Entry 5VZI (X-ray diffraction, 1.50 A resolution); this record covers chains A and P of the 4 polymer chains in the assembly.

Chain A:
Name: DNA-directed DNA/RNA polymerase mu
Organism: Homo sapiens
Notes: EC 2.7.7.7
Reference sequence: Q9NP87 (DPOLM_HUMAN); residue numbers follow UniProt; this construct covers 134-397, 410-494
Amino-acid sequence (354 residues; numbered 129 to 494; 12 numbers in that range are skipped by the numbering (no residue carries them; nothing is unmodelled there); the number before each row is that of its first residue):
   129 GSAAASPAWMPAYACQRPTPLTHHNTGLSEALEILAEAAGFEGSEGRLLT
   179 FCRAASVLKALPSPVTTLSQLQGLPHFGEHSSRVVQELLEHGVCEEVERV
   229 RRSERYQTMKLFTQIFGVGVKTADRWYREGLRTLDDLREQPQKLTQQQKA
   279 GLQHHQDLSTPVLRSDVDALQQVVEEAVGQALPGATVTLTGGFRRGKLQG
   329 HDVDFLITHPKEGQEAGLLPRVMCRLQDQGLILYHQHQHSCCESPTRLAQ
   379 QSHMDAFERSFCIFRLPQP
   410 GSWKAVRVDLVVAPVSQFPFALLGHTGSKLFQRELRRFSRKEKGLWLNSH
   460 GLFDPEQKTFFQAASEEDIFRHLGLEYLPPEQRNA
Unresolved in the structure: 129-137, 366-384
Sequence notes: expression tag (129-133); linker (410); engineered mutation His-434 (Trp in Q9NP87)
Metal / ion sites: Na+ site 1: Thr-241, Ile-243, Val-246 (shared with DT3(P) of chain P); Mg2+ site 1: Asp-330, Asp-332 (together with dTTP) (shared with DT5(P) of chain P); Mg2+ site 2: Asp-330, Asp-332, Asp-418 (together with dTTP); Na+ site 2: Asp-330, Asp-332, Asp-418 (shared with DA4(P), DT5(P) of chain P)
Residues lining bound ligands: dTTP: Gly-319, Gly-320, Arg-323, Lys-325, Gln-327, Gly-328, His-329, Asp-330, Asp-332, Asp-418, Gly-433, His-434, Thr-435, Gly-436, Ser-437, Lys-438, Gln-441
What the authors report for this chain:
  - mutagenesis - H329A (27-fold): decreased catalytic activity
  - mutagenesis - G433A (Kd 29 uM): unchanged binding to UTP
  - mutagenesis - G433A, G433S: unchanged catalytic activity

Chain P:
Molecule: 5-nt DNA strand
Sequence (5 nucleotides; numbered 1 to 5; the number before each row is that of its first residue):
     1 CGTAT
Metal / ion sites: Na+ site 1: DT3 (shared with Thr-241(A), Ile-243(A), Val-246(A) of chain A); Na+ site 2: DA4, DT5 (shared with Asp-330(A), Asp-332(A), Asp-418(A) of chain A); Mg2+ site 1: DT5 (together with dTTP) (shared with Asp-330(A), Asp-332(A) of chain A)

How chain A and chain P interact:
Pairs across the interface (35; chain A residue first):
  Thr-241(A) / DT5(P)  phosphate contact
  Gln-242(A) / DT5(P)  hydrogen bond to the base
  Ile-243(A) / DT3(P)  phosphate contact
  Phe-244(A) / DT3(P)  sugar contact
  Phe-244(A) / DA4(P)  phosphate contact
  Gly-245(A) / DG2(P)  phosphate contact
  Gly-245(A) / DT3(P)  hydrogen bond to the phosphate
  Val-246(A) / DG2(P)  hydrogen bond to the phosphate
  Val-246(A) / DT3(P)  hydrogen bond to the phosphate
  Val-246(A) / DT5(P)  phosphate contact
  Gly-247(A) / DG2(P)  hydrogen bond to the phosphate
  Gly-247(A) / DT3(P)  phosphate contact
  Lys-249(A) / DG2(P)  phosphate contact
  Thr-250(A) / DC1(P)  hydrogen bond to the phosphate
  Thr-250(A) / DG2(P)  hydrogen bond to the phosphate
  Gln-275(A) / DG2(P)  sugar contact
  Leu-286(A) / DT5(P)  base contact
  Ser-287(A) / DT5(P)  base contact
  Gly-319(A) / DT5(P)  phosphate contact
  Arg-323(A) / DT5(P)  hydrogen bond to the phosphate
  His-329(A) / DA4(P)  salt bridge to the phosphate
  His-329(A) / DT5(P)  base contact
  Asp-330(A) / DT5(P)  phosphate contact
  Asp-332(A) / DA4(P)  phosphate contact
  Asp-332(A) / DT5(P)  phosphate contact
  Phe-389(A) / DT3(P)  base contact
  Phe-389(A) / DA4(P)  sugar contact
  Arg-416(A) / DT3(P)  hydrogen bond to the phosphate
  Arg-416(A) / DA4(P)  salt bridge to the phosphate
  Asp-418(A) / DA4(P)  sugar contact
  Gly-433(A) / DT5(P)  sugar contact
  His-434(A) / DT5(P)  sugar contact
  Thr-435(A) / DT5(P)  phosphate contact
  Gly-436(A) / DT5(P)  hydrogen bond to the phosphate
  Lys-438(A) / DT5(P)  base contact
Also at the interface, not in a pair above, chain A (28 interface residues in all): Val-248, Ser-437, Gln-441

In short:
Chain A and chain P form an interface of 28 and 5 residues respectively, with 10 hydrogen bonds and 2 salt
bridges. Polar contacts include Gln-242(A)/DT5(P), Gly-245(A)/DT3(P) and Val-246(A)/DG2(P). Bound to chain A:
dTTP. The paper reports that H329A of chain A reduces catalytic activity; G433A and G433S of chain A leave
catalytic activity unchanged.
Chain A is DNA-directed DNA/RNA polymerase mu (Homo sapiens) and chain P is a 5-nt DNA strand; the structure,
Post-catalytic complex of human Polymerase Mu (W434H) mutant with incoming dTTP, was determined by X-ray
diffraction together with 5TWP, 5TWQ, 5TWR, 5TWS, 5VZ7, 5VZ8 and 9 further entries from the same study.
